8ARO - chains A and B; structure by X-ray diffraction, 1.60 A resolution.

# Chain A
Molecule: 14-3-3 protein sigma
From: Homo sapiens
UniProtKB: P31947 (1433S_HUMAN); residue numbers follow UniProt; this construct covers 1-231
Sequence (236 residues; row label = number of the first residue in the row; numbers below 1 keep their minus sign (Gly-4 is residue -4)):
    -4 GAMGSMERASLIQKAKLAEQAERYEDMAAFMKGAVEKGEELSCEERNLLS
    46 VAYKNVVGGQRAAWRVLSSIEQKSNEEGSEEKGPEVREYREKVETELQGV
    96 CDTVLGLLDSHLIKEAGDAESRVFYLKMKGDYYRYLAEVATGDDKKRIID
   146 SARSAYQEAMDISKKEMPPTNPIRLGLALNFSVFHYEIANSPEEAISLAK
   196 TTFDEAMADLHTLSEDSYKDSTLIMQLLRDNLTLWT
Covalent attachments: compound NJR linked to Cys38
Sequence notes: expression tag (-4 to 0)
Metal / ion sites: Mg2+ site 1 near Glu2 (its only coordinating residue here); Mg2+ site 2 near Ser37 (its only coordinating residue here); Mg2+ site 3 near Glu89 (its only coordinating residue here)
Residues lining bound ligands: NJR (2-chloranyl-N-[[1-[2-[(4-chlorophenyl)amino]-2-methyl-propanoyl]piperidin-4-yl]methyl]ethanamide): Arg41, Asn42, Phe119, Lys122, Pro167, Ile168, Gly171, Leu172, Leu218, Ile219
Swiss-Prot annotation at these positions:
  - site (Interaction with phosphoserine on interacting protein): Arg56, Arg129
  - modified residue (Phosphoserine): Ser5, Ser74
From the paper describing this entry:
  - binding site for NJR: Cys38, Lys122, Asp215

# Chain B
Molecule: Estrogen receptor
UniProtKB: P03372 (ESR1_HUMAN); residues 591-595 here = UniProt positions 591-595
Sequence (5 residues; numbered 591 to 595; the number before each row is that of its first residue):
   591 FPATV
Modified positions: Thr594 (phosphothreonine; TPO)
From the paper describing this entry:
  - post-translational modification sites: Thr594 (citing earlier work)

# Interface between chain A and chain B
Pairs across the interface (21):
  Lys49(A) - Thr594(B)
  Lys49(A) - Val595(B)
  Arg56(A) - Thr594(B)
  Arg60(A) - Phe591(B)
  Lys122(A) - Val595(B)  hydrogen bond (side chain-backbone)
  Asp126(A) - Val595(B)
  Arg129(A) - Thr594(B)
  Tyr130(A) - Thr594(B)
  Gly171(A) - Val595(B)
  Leu174(A) - Ala593(B)
  Leu174(A) - Thr594(B)
  Leu174(A) - Val595(B)  hydrophobic
  Asn175(A) - Thr594(B)
  Asn175(A) - Val595(B)  hydrogen bond (side chain-backbone)
  Val178(A) - Pro592(B)  hydrophobic
  Val178(A) - Ala593(B)
  Val178(A) - Thr594(B)
  Leu222(A) - Val595(B)  hydrophobic
  Asn226(A) - Pro592(B)
  Asn226(A) - Ala593(B)  hydrogen bond (side chain-backbone)
  Trp230(A) - Pro592(B)  hydrophobic
Also at the interface, not in a pair above, chain A (16 interface residues in all): Glu182, Leu229

# Overview
16 residues of chain A face 5 of chain B across their interface; the contacts include 3 hydrogen bonds. Polar
contacts include Lys122(A)-Val595(B), Asn175(A)-Val595(B) and Asn226(A)-Ala593(B). Covalently linked compound
NJR: at Cys38(A). The paper reports a binding site for NJR at Cys38(A), Lys122(A) and Asp215(A); a
modification site at Thr594(B).
Here chain A is 14-3-3 protein sigma (Homo sapiens) and chain B is Estrogen receptor. Entry 8ARO (Small
molecular stabilizer for ERalpha and 14-3-3 (1080291)) was determined by X-ray diffraction together with 8AI0,
8ALR, 8ALT, 8ALV, 8ALW, 8AM7 and 32 further entries from the same study.
